Entry 7SQO (electron microscopy, 3.17 A resolution); this record covers chains A and E of the 5 polymer chains in the assembly.

[Chain A]
Protein: Guanine nucleotide-binding protein G(i) subunit alpha-1
From: Homo sapiens
UniProt: P63096 (GNAI1_HUMAN); residues 1-354 here = UniProt positions 1-354
Chain sequence (354 residues; each row starts with the number of its first residue):
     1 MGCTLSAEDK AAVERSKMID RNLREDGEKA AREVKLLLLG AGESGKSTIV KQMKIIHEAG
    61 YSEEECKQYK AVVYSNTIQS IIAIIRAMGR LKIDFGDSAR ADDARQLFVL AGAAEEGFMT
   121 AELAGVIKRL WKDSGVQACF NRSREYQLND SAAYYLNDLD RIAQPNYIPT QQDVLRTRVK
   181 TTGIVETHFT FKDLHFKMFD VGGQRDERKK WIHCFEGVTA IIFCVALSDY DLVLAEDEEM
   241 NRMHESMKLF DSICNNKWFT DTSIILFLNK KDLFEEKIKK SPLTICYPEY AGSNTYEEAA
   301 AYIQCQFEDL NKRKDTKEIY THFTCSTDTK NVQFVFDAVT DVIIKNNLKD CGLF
Disordered / not traced: 1-4, 56-181, 234-240
Sequence notes: conflict Asp206 (Ser in P63096), Ser326 (Ala in P63096)
Curated features (UniProtKB/Swiss-Prot):
  - region: Lys35 to Thr48 (G1 motif), Asp173 to Thr181 (G2 motif), Phe196 to Arg205 (G3 motif), Ile265 to Asp272 (G4 motif), Thr324, Cys325, Thr327 to Thr329 (G5 motif)
  - binding site (GTP): Glu43 to Thr48, Ser151, Leu175 to Thr181, Asp200 to Gln204, Asn269 to Asp272
  - binding site (Mg(2+)): Ser47, Thr181
  - modified residue: Arg178 (ADP-ribosylarginine), Gln204 (Deamidated glutamine), Cys351 (ADP-ribosylcysteine)
  - lipidation: Gly2 (N-myristoyl glycine), Cys3 (S-palmitoyl cysteine)
  - natural variant: Gly40 (G40C: In NEDHISB; G40R: In NEDHISB), Gly45 (G45D: In NEDHISB), Thr48 (T48I: In NEDHISB; T48K: In NEDHISB), Gln52 (Q52P: In NEDHISB), Ser75 (deletion: In NEDHISB; uncertain significance), Gln172 (deletion: In NEDHISB), Asp173 (D173V: In NEDHISB), Glu186 to Phe189 (deletion: In NEDHISB; uncertain significance), Cys224 (C224Y: In NEDHISB), Lys270 (K270N: In NEDHISB; K270R: In NEDHISB), Asp272 (D272G: In NEDHISB), Val332 (V332E: In NEDHISB; uncertain significance)
  - mutagenesis: Gly42 (G42R: Abolishes switch to an activated conformation and dissociation from beta and gamma subunits upon GTP binding. Abolishes interaction with RGS family members), Glu116 (E116L: Enhances interaction (inactive GDP-bound) with RGS14), Gln147 (Q147L: Enhances interaction (inactive GDP-bound) with RGS14), Glu245 (E245L: Enhances interaction (inactive GDP-bound) with RGS14)

[Chain E]
Protein: scFv-16
From: synthetic construct
Notes: antibody fragment or engineered binder
Chain sequence (247 residues; numbered 2 to 235 plus 15 insertion-coded residues; 2 numbers in that range are skipped by the numbering (no residue carries them; nothing is unmodelled there); the number before each row is that of its first residue; a row labelled like 121A-121O holds insertion residues (121A, then the next letters in order)):
     2 VQLVESGGGL VQPGGSRKLS CSASGFAFSS FGMHWVRQAP EKGLEWVAYI SSGSGTIYYA
    62 DTVKGRFTIS RDDPKNTLFL QMTSLRSEDT AMYYCVRSIY YYGSSPFDFW GQGTTLTVSA
121A-121O GGGGSGGGGSGGGGS
   124 ADIVMTQATS SVPVTPGESV SISCRSSKSL LHSNGNTYLY WFLQRPGQSP QLLIYRMSNL
   184 ASGVPDRFSG SGSGTAFTLT ISRLEAEDVG VYYCMQHLEY PLTFGAGTKL EL
Disordered / not traced: 121A-121O
Disulfides: Cys22-Cys96, Cys147-Cys217

[How chain A and chain E interact]
Residue-residue contacts (22):
  Leu5(A) - His155(E)  hydrogen bond (backbone-side chain)
  Ser6(A) - His155(E)
  Ala7(A) - His155(E)
  Ala7(A) - Tyr161(E)  hydrophobic
  Ala7(A) - Leu221(E)
  Glu8(A) - Tyr101(E)
  Glu8(A) - Tyr161(E)
  Glu8(A) - Tyr163(E)  hydrogen bond
  Glu8(A) - Arg179(E)  salt bridge
  Glu8(A) - His220(E)  salt bridge
  Asp9(A) - Asn157(E)  hydrogen bond
  Asp9(A) - Tyr161(E)
  Ala11(A) - Tyr101(E)  hydrophobic
  Ala12(A) - Tyr101(E)
  Glu14(A) - Ser52(E)  hydrogen bond
  Glu14(A) - Ser53(E)
  Glu14(A) - Gly56(E)
  Glu14(A) - Thr57(E)  hydrogen bond
  Arg15(A) - Ile100(E)
  Arg15(A) - Tyr101(E)
  Arg15(A) - Tyr102(E)
  Met18(A) - Ser53(E)
Also at the interface, not in a pair above, chain A (11 interface residues in all): Lys10
Also at the interface, not in a pair above, chain E (19 interface residues in all): Ser31, Tyr50, Gly54, Tyr59, Pro107

[Overview]
11 residues of chain A face 19 of chain E across their interface; the contacts include 5 hydrogen bonds and 2
salt bridges. Polar pairs include Glu8(A)-Arg179(E), Glu8(A)-His220(E) and Leu5(A)-His155(E).
Here chain A is Guanine nucleotide-binding protein G(i) subunit alpha-1 (Homo sapiens) and chain E is scFv-16
(synthetic construct). Entry 7SQO (Structure of the orexin-2 receptor(OX2R) bound to TAK-925, Gi and scFv16)
was determined by electron microscopy, deposited together with 7SR8.
